PDB entry 7W06 | X-ray diffraction, 1.50 A resolution | chain A

== Chain A ==
Protein: Transcriptional regulator, LysR family
From: Yersinia pseudotuberculosis serotype O:3 (strain YPIII)
UniProt: A0A0H3B558 (A0A0H3B558_YERPY); numbering as in UniProt (aligned over 1-292)
Chain sequence (292 residues; row label = number of the first residue in the row):
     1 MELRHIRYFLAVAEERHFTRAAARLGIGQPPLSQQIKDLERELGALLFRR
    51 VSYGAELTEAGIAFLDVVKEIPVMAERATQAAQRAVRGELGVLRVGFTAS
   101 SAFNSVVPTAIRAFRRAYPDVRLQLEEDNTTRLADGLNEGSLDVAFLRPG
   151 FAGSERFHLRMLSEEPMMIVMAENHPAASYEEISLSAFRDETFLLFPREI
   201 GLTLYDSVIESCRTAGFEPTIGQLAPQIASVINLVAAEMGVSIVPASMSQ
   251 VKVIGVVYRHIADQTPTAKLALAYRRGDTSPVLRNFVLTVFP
Not modelled in the structure: 1-85
Modified / non-standard residues: Mse1, Mse74 (selenomethionine); Mse161, Mse167, Mse168, Mse171, Mse239, Mse248 (selenomethionine; parent Met)
Small-molecule neighbours: 2-methylidenebutanedioic acid (ITN): Thr98, Ala99, Ser100, Asn129, Thr130, Arg148, Phe196, Ile200, Gly201, Leu204, Gln227, Ile228

== Overview ==
Ligands of chain A: 2-methylidenebutanedioic acid.
Chain A is Transcriptional regulator, LysR family (Yersinia pseudotuberculosis serotype O:3 (strain YPIII));
the structure, Itaconate inducible LysR-Type Transcriptional regulator (ITCR) in complex with itaconate (SeMet
labeled), Space group C121, was determined by X-ray diffraction, deposited together with 7W07 and 7W08.
